PDB entry 4DL5 | X-ray diffraction, 2.92 A resolution | chains A and P of the 3 polymer chains in the assembly

[Chain A]
Molecule: DNA polymerase eta
Organism: Homo sapiens
Notes: EC 2.7.7.7
UniProt: Q9Y253 (POLH_HUMAN); residues 1-432 here = UniProt positions 1-432
Amino-acid sequence (435 residues; numbered -2 to 432; the number before each row is that of its first residue; numbers below 1 keep their minus sign (Gly-2 is residue -2)):
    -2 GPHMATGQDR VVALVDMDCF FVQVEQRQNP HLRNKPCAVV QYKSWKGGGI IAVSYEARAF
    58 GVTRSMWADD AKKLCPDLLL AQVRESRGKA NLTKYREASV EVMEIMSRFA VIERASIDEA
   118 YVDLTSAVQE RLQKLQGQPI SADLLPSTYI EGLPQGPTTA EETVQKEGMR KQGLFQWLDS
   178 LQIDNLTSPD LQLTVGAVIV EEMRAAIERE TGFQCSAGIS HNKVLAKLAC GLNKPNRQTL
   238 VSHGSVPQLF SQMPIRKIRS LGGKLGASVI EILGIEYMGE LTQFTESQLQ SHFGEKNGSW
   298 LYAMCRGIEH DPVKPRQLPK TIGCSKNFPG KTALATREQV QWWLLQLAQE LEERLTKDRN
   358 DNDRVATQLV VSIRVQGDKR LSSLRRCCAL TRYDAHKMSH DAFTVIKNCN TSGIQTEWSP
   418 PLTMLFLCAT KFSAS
Unresolved in the structure: -2 to 1, 154-157, 410-412
Construct notes: expression tag (-2 to 0)
Bound ions: Mg2+ site 1: Asp13, Met14, Asp115 (together with 0KX); Mg2+ site 2: Asp13, Asp115, Glu116 (together with 0KX) (shared with DC9(P) of chain P)
Small-molecule neighbours: 0KX (2'-deoxy-5'-O-[(R)-hydroxy{[(R)-hydroxy(phosphonooxy)phosphoryl]amino}phosphoryl]cytidine): Asp13, Met14, Asp15, Cys16, Phe17, Phe18, Ile48, Ala49, Tyr52, Arg55, Arg61, Ile114, Asp115, Glu116, Lys231
Curated features (UniProtKB/Swiss-Prot):
  - binding site (Mg(2+)): Asp13, Met14, Asp115, Glu116
  - binding site (Mn(2+)): Asp13, Met14, Asp115, Glu116
  - binding site (a 2'-deoxyribonucleoside 5'-triphosphate): Arg61
  - natural variant: Val37 (deletion: In XPV), Leu75 (deletion: In XPV), Arg93 (R93P: In XPV), Arg111 (R111H: In XPV), Thr122 (T122P: In XPV), Gly153 (G153D: In a breast cancer sample), Thr191 (T191P: In XPV), Gly263 (G263V: In XPV), Val266 (V266D: In XPV), Gly295 (G295R: In XPV), Arg361 (R361S: In XPV)
  - mutagenesis: Tyr52 (Y52A/F: Reduces DNA polymerase activity; Y52E: Reduces DNA polymerase activity. Increases fidelity of replication and reduces translesion bypass), Arg61 (R61A: Reduces enzymatic activity by two-thirds), Ser62 (S62G: Increased DNA polymerase activity and translesion bypass compared to wild-type), Ala68 (A68S/V: Severe reduction in thymine dimer translesion bypass), Asn324 to Pro326 (Reduces binding to chromatin and to monoubiquitinated PCNA. Abolishes binding to monoubiquitinated PCNA; when associated with 705-E--H-713 Del)
What the authors report for this chain:
  - Mg2+ coordination: Asp13, Asp115, Glu116
  - mutagenesis - W297A: decreased catalytic activity

[Chain P]
Molecule: 9-nt DNA strand
Sequence (9 nucleotides; row label = number of the first residue in the row):
     1 TAGTGTGAC
Bound ions: Mg2+: DC9 (together with 0KX) (shared with Asp13(A), Asp115(A), Glu116(A) of chain A)

[Interface between chain A and chain P]
Pairs across the interface (42; chain A residue first):
  Asp13(A) with DC9(P), phosphate contact
  Phe17(A) with DC9(P), phosphate contact
  Phe18(A) with DC9(P), hydrogen bond to the phosphate
  Ile48(A) with DC9(P), sugar contact
  Ala49(A) with DC9(P), phosphate contact
  Arg61(A) with DC9(P), base contact
  Ser113(A) with DA8(P), sugar contact; DC9(P), hydrogen bond to the phosphate
  Ile114(A) with DC9(P), sugar contact
  Asp115(A) with DA8(P), phosphate contact; DC9(P), phosphate contact
  Glu116(A) with DA8(P), phosphate contact; DC9(P), phosphate contact
  Lys224(A) with DA8(P), salt bridge to the phosphate; DC9(P), salt bridge to the phosphate
  Arg256(A) with DG7(P), phosphate contact; DA8(P), phosphate contact
  Ser257(A) with DT6(P), phosphate contact; DG7(P), hydrogen bond to the phosphate; DA8(P), hydrogen bond to the phosphate
  Leu258(A) with DG7(P), phosphate contact; DA8(P), phosphate contact
  Gly259(A) with DG7(P), hydrogen bond to the phosphate; DA8(P), hydrogen bond to the phosphate
  Gly260(A) with DT6(P), phosphate contact; DG7(P), phosphate contact; DA8(P), phosphate contact
  Lys261(A) with DG5(P), salt bridge to the phosphate; DT6(P), salt bridge to the phosphate; DG7(P), hydrogen bond to the phosphate
  Leu262(A) with DT6(P), hydrogen bond to the phosphate; DG7(P), hydrogen bond to the phosphate
  Arg377(A) with DT4(P), phosphate contact; DG5(P), phosphate contact
  Leu381(A) with DG3(P), phosphate contact; DT4(P), phosphate contact
  Arg382(A) with DA2(P), sugar contact; DG3(P), hydrogen bond to the phosphate; DT4(P), hydrogen bond to the phosphate; DG5(P), base contact
  Cys384(A) with DA2(P), phosphate contact; DG3(P), phosphate contact
Interface residues without a listed pair, chain A (27 interface residues in all): Cys16, Ile255, Ser380, Arg383, Lys428
Interface residues without a listed pair, chain P (9 interface residues in all): DT1

[Overview]
27 residues of chain A and 9 residues of chain P are in contact; the contacts include 11 hydrogen bonds and 4
salt bridges. Polar contacts include Phe18(A)-DC9(P), Ser113(A)-DC9(P) and Ser257(A)-DG7(P). Bound to chain A:
compound 0KX. The paper reports that W297A of chain A reduces catalytic activity; Mg2+ coordination by
Asp13(A), Asp115(A) and Glu116(A).
Chain A is DNA polymerase eta (Homo sapiens) and chain P is a 9-nt DNA strand; the structure, Human DNA
polymerase eta inserting dCMPNPP opposite the 5'G of cisplatin crosslinked Gs (Pt-GG2), was determined by
X-ray diffraction, deposited together with 4DL2, 4DL3, 4DL4, 4DL6 and 4DL7.
